Entry 4KIN (X-ray diffraction, 1.97 A resolution); this record covers chain A.

# Chain A
Name: Mitogen-activated protein kinase 14
From: Homo sapiens
Notes: EC 2.7.11.24
UniProtKB: Q16539 (MK14_HUMAN); residue numbers follow UniProt; this construct covers 2-360
Amino-acid sequence (366 residues; numbered -5 to 360; the number before each row is that of its first residue; numbers below 1 keep their minus sign (Met-5 is residue -5)):
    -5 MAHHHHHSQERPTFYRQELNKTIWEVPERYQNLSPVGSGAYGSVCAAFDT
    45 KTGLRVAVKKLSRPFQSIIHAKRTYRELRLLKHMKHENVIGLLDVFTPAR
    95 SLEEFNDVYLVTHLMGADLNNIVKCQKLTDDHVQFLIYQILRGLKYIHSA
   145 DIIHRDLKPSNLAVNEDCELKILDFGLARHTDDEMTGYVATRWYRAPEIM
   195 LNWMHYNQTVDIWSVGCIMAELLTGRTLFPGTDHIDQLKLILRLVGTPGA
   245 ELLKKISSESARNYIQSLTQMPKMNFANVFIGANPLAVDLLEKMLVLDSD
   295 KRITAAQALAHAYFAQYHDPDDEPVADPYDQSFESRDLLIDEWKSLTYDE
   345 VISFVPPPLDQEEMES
Not modelled in the structure: -5 to 4, 115-116, 174-181, 353-360
Differences from the reference sequence: expression tag (-5 to 1)
Residues lining bound ligands: 1M8 (5-(2-chlorophenyl)-N-[5-(cyclopropylcarbamoyl)-2-methylphenyl]thiophene-2-carboxamide): Val30, Val38, Ala51, Val52, Lys53, Glu71, Leu74, Leu75, Ile84, Leu104, Thr106, His107, Leu108, Gly110, Ala111, Asp112, Ala157, Leu167, Asp168, Phe169, Leu171
Curated features (UniProtKB/Swiss-Prot):
  - motif: Thr180 to Tyr182 (TXY)
  - active site: Asp168 (Proton acceptor)
  - binding site (ATP): Val30 to Val38, Lys53
  - modified residue: Ser2 (N-acetylserine), Thr16 (Phosphothreonine), Lys53 (N6-acetyllysine), Lys152 (N6-acetyllysine), Thr180 (Phosphothreonine), Tyr182 (Phosphotyrosine), Thr263 (Phosphothreonine), Tyr323 (Phosphotyrosine)
  - natural variant: Ala51 (A51V: In a gastric adenocarcinoma sample), Pro322 (P322R: In a lung adenocarcinoma sample)
  - mutagenesis: Ala34 (A34V: Lowered kinase activity), Lys53 (K53R: Loss of kinase activity), Lys54 (K54R: Impairs MAP2K6/MKK6-dependent autophosphorylation), Tyr69 (Y69H: Lowered kinase activity), Asp168 (D168A: Loss of kinase activity), Thr175 (T175A: No effect on either the kinase activity or tyrosine phosphorylation), Asp176 (D176A: Emulation of the active state. Increase in activity; when associated with S-327 or L-327), Asp177 (D177A: Loss of kinase activity), Thr180 (T180E: Loss of kinase activity), Tyr182 (Y182F: Loss of kinase activity), Ala320 (A320T: Lowered kinase activity), Phe327 (F327L: Emulation of the active state. Increase in activity; when associated with A-176; F327S: Emulation of the active state. Increase in activity; when associated with A-176), 1 further mutagenesis entry in UniProt

# In short
Chain A binds compound 1M8. Curated annotation (UniProt) lists active-site residue Asp168, 10 ATP-binding
residues and 13 mutagenesis sites.
Chain A is Mitogen-activated protein kinase 14 (Homo sapiens); the structure, Crystal structure of
mitogen-activated protein kinase 14 (P38-H5) complex with
5-(2-CHLOROPHENYL)-N-(5-(CYCLOPROPYLCARBAMOYL)-2-METHYLPHENYL)-2-THIOPHENECARBOXAMIDE, was determined by X-ray
diffraction together with 4KIP and 4KIQ from the same study.
